6F9B - chains L and N of the 24 polymer chains in the assembly; structure by electron microscopy, 13.30 A resolution (very low resolution: no residue pairs are listed; an interface is given only as per-side residue counts).

Chain L (and N):
Protein: Glycoprotein
From: Rift valley fever virus
Notes: chain N of this document is another copy of the same molecule, construct and numbering; everything in this record applies to it too
UniProtKB: A2T072 (A2T072_RVFV); residues 691-1118 here = UniProt positions 691-1118
Amino-acid sequence (431 residues; row label = number of the first residue in the row):
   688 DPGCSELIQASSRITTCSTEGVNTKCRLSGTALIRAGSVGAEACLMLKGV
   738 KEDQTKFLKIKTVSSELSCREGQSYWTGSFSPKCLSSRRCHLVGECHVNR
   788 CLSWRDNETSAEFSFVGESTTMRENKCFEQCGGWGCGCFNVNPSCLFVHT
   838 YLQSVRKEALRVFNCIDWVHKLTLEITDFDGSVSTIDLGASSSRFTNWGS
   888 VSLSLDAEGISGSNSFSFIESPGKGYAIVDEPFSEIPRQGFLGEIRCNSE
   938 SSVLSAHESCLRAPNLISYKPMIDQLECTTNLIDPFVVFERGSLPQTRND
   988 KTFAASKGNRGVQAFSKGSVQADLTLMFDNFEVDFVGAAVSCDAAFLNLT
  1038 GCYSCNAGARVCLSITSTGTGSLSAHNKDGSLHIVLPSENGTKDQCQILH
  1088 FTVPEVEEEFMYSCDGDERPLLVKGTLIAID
Differences from the reference sequence: expression tag (688-690)
Disulfide bonds: Cys-691/Cys-731, Cys-704/Cys-713, Cys-756/Cys-852, Cys-771/Cys-965, Cys-777/Cys-825, Cys-783/Cys-832, Cys-788/Cys-814, Cys-818/Cys-823, Cys-934/Cys-947, Cys-1029/Cys-1101, Cys-1039/Cys-1042, Cys-1049/Cys-1083
From the paper describing this entry:
  - post-translational modification sites: Asn-794, Asn-1035 (proposed by the authors, not directly observed)

Interface between chain L and chain N:
At this resolution (13 A) residue pairs are not listed: 20 residues of chain L and 19 of chain N lie at the interface.

Summary:
20 residues of chain L and 19 residues of chain N are in contact. From the paper: modification sites
Asn-794(L) and Asn-1035(L).
Both chains are Glycoprotein (Rift valley fever virus). Entry 6F9B (Asymmetric unit of Rift Valley fever virus
glycoprotein shell) was determined by electron microscopy together with 6F8P, 6F9C, 6F9D, 6F9E and 6F9F from
the same study.
